9L9P - chains S and J of the 5 polymer chains in the assembly; structure by electron microscopy, 4.30 A resolution (low resolution: residue-level contacts below are approximate; hydrogen-bond / salt-bridge calls are withheld).

Chain S:
Name: Putative tail fiber protein
From: Escherichia phage T1
Reference sequence: A0A3S9W0W9 (A0A3S9W0W9_BPT1); residues 1-1172 here = UniProt positions 1-1172
Amino-acid sequence (1172 residues; row label = number of the first residue in the row):
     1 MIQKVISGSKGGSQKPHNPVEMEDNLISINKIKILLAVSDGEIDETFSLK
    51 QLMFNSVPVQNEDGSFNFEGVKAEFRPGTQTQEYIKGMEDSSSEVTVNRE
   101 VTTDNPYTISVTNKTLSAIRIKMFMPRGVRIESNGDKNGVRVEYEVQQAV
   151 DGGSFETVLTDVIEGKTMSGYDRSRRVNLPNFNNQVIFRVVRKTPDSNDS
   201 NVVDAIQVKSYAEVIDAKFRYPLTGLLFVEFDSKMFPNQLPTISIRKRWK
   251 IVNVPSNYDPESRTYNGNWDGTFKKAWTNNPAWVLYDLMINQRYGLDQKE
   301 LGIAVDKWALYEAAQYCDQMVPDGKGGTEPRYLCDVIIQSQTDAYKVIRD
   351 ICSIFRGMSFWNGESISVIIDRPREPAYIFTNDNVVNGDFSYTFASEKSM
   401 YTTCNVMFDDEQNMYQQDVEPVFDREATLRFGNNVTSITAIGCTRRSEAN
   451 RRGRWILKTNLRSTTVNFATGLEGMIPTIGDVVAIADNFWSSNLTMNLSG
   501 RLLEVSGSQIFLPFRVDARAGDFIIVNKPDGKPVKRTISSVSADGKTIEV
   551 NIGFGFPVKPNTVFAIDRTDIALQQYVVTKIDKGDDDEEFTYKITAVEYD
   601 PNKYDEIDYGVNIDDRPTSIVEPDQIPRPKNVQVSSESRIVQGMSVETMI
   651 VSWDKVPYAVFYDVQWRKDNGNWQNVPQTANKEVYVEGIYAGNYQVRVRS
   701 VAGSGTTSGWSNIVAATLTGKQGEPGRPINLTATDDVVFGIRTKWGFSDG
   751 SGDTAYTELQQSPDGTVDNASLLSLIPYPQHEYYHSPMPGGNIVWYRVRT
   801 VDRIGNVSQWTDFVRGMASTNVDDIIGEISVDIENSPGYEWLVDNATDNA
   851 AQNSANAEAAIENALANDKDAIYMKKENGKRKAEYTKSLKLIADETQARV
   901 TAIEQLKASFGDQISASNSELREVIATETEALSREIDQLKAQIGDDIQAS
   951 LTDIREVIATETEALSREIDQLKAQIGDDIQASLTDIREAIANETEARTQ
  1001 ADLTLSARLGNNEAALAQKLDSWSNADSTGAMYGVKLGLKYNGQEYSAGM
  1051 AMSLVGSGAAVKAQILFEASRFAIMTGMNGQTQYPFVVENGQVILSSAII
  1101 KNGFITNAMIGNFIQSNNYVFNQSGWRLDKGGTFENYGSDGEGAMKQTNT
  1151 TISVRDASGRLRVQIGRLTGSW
Unresolved in the structure: 1-12, 821-1172

Chain J:
Name: Putative minor tail protein
From: Escherichia phage T1
Reference sequence: A0A3S9W0Y3 (A0A3S9W0Y3_BPT1); residue numbers follow UniProt; this construct covers 1-260
Amino-acid sequence (260 residues; row label = number of the first residue in the row):
     1 MSENKKLYDEESGKSLFHNCLQSLYPGEIITLIEVDGSKFGAQVYRFHGE
    51 NIQYTPEEIMQAQQTGTLPPKEITFRGEKYGARPFGISGISFDSSGKATK
   101 PQLTVANIDSRVSAMIRAYNGLMQAKVTIWITQRELINSDGSIADGAYRK
   151 LVYYIERPNYVDKSVARFDLTSPYDMDGIMIPSRLTQSVCYFAQRGWYKT
   201 GKGCGYNGQNGYFDKDNNPVDDPSLDFCPGTVTACRLRFGANNELDFGGC
   251 AVASLQRKNQ
Unresolved in the structure: 1-15, 258-260
Bound ions: 4Fe-4S cluster Fe near Cys-190 (its only coordinating residue here)
Residues lining bound ligands: 4Fe-4S cluster (SF4): Cys-190, Phe-192, Ala-193, Tyr-198, Cys-228, Cys-235, Asp-246, Phe-247, Gly-248

How chain S and chain J interact:
Contacting residue pairs (57):
  Ser-56(S) with Arg-257(J)
  Ser-391(S) with Tyr-160(J); Val-161(J); Asp-162(J)
  Tyr-392(S) with Tyr-160(J); Val-161(J)
  Thr-393(S) with Asn-159(J)
  Phe-394(S) with Ile-116(J); Arg-157(J); Pro-158(J); Val-161(J)
  Ala-395(S) with Met-123(J); Arg-157(J)
  Glu-397(S) with Met-123(J); Gln-124(J); Glu-156(J)
  Lys-398(S) with Glu-156(J); Asp-175(J)
  Met-400(S) with Met-123(J)
  Asn-413(S) with Ser-254(J)
  Gln-416(S) with Ser-254(J); Arg-257(J)
  Gln-417(S) with Ser-254(J)
  Asp-418(S) with Ala-253(J)
  Val-419(S) with Gln-187(J)
  Glu-420(S) with Val-189(J)
  Pro-421(S) with Gln-187(J); Val-189(J); Gln-194(J)
  Phe-423(S) with Ala-193(J); Trp-197(J); Pro-229(J)
  Arg-425(S) with Trp-197(J); Phe-227(J)
  Thr-428(S) with Trp-197(J)
  Arg-430(S) with Lys-39(J); Phe-40(J); Tyr-119(J); Leu-122(J); Met-123(J)
  Asn-433(S) with Arg-195(J)
  Arg-446(S) with Ser-188(J)
  Phe-489(S) with Asn-107(J); Asp-162(J); Lys-163(J)
  Trp-490(S) with Arg-117(J)
  Tyr-609(S) with Lys-215(J)
  Asn-612(S) with Lys-215(J); Thr-231(J)
  Asp-614(S) with Thr-231(J); Val-232(J); Thr-233(J)
  Arg-616(S) with Val-252(J); Ser-254(J); Leu-255(J)
  Pro-617(S) with Val-252(J)
  Ser-619(S) with Gln-256(J)
Interface residues without a listed pair, chain S (39 interface residues in all): Asp-389, Phe-390, Ser-396, Thr-403, Asn-405, Phe-431, Ile-613, Thr-618, Val-621
Interface residues without a listed pair, chain J (43 interface residues in all): Ser-110, Ser-113, Asn-120, Asp-177, Leu-185, Ala-251

In short:
39 residues of chain S face 43 of chain J across their interface. Bound to chain J: 4Fe-4S cluster.
Chain S is Putative tail fiber protein and chain J is Putative minor tail protein, both from Escherichia phage
T1; the structure, Cryo-EM structure of bacteriophage T1 tail tip complex, was determined by electron
microscopy together with 9KZJ, 9L01, 9L0E and 9L0F from the same study.
